PDB entry 9NBM | electron microscopy, 3.80 A resolution | chain A

== Chain A ==
Name: Arsenite transporter ATPase-like protein, arsA
From: Leptospirillum ferriphilum
UniProtKB: J9ZFA3 (J9ZFA3_LEPFM); numbering as in UniProt (aligned over 2-587)
Sequence (594 residues; each row starts with the number of its first residue; numbering starts at 0):
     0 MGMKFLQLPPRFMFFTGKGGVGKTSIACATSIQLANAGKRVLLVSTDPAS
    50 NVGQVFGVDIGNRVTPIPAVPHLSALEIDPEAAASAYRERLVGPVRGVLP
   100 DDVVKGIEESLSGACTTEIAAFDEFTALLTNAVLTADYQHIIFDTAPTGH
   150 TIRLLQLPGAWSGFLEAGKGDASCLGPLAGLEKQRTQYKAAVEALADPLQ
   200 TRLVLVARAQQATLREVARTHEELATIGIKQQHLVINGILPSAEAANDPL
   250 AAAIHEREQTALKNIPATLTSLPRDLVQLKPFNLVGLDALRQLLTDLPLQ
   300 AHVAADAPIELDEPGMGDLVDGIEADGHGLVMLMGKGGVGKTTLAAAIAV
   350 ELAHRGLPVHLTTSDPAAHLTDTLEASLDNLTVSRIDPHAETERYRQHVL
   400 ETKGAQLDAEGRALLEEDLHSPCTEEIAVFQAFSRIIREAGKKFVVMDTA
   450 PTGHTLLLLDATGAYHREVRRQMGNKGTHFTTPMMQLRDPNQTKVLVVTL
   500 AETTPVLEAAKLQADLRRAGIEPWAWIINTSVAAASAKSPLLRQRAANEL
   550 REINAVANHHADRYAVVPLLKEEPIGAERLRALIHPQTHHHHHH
Unresolved in the structure: 0-1, 164-169, 295-307, 464-476, 586-593
Construct notes: cloning artifact (0-1); expression tag (588-593)
Bound ions: Mg2+ site 1: Thr23 (together with ADP); Mg2+ site 2: Thr341 (together with ADP)
Small-molecule neighbours:
  - ADP (adenosine-5'-diphosphate), molecule 1: Lys17, Gly18, Gly19, Val20, Gly21, Lys22, Thr23, Ser24, Arg207, Asn236, Val276, Gln277, Leu278, Lys279, Asn282, Leu283, Leu292, Thr502, Thr503
  - ADP, molecule 2: Ala211, Arg256, Gly336, Gly337, Val338, Gly339, Lys340, Thr341, Thr342, Asp364, Asn528, Val566, Pro567, Leu568, Leu569, Glu572, Pro573, Leu582

== In short ==
Chain A binds ADP.
Chain A is Arsenite transporter ATPase-like protein, arsA (Leptospirillum ferriphilum); the structure, Open
conformation of ArsA from L. ferriphilum in complex with MgADP, was determined by electron microscopy,
deposited together with 9NBL, 9NBO and 9NBW.
